PDB entry 6QK8 | X-ray diffraction, 2.92 A resolution | chains A and C of the 4 polymer chains in the assembly

[Chain A (and C)]
Protein: Protein BMH1
Organism: Saccharomyces cerevisiae (strain ATCC 204508 / S288c)
Notes: engineered mutation(s): M237Stop; chain C of this document is another copy of the same molecule, construct and numbering; everything in this record applies to it too
Reference sequence: P29311 (BMH1_YEAST); residues 1-236 here = UniProt positions 1-236
Chain sequence (236 residues; numbered 1 to 236; the number before each row is that of its first residue):
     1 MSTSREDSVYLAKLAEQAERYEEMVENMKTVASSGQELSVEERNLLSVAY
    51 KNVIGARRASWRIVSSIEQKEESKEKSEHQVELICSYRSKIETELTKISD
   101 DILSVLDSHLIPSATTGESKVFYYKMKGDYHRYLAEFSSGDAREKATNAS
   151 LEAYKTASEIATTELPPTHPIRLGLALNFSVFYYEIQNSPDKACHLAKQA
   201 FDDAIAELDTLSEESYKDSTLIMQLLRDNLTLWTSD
Disordered / not traced: 1-2, 71-77, 236 (chain C: 1-5, 70-76, 207-215, 235-236)
UniProt features mapped onto this chain:
  - site (NTH1 binding): Glu136, Glu185
  - modified residue: Ser2 (N-acetylserine), Ser89 (Phosphoserine)
  - cross-link: Lys76 (Glycyl lysine isopeptide (Lys-Gly) (interchain with G-Cter in ubiquitin))

[Chain A / chain C interface]
Pairs across the interface (30):
  Asp7(A) - His79(C)  salt bridge
  Tyr10(A) - Ile84(C)  hydrophobic
  Leu14(A) - Ile67(C)  hydrophobic
  Leu14(A) - Ile84(C)  hydrophobic
  Leu14(A) - Tyr87(C)  hydrophobic
  Ala15(A) - Tyr87(C)
  Gln17(A) - Ile67(C)
  Ala18(A) - Ser60(C)  hydrogen bond (backbone-side chain)
  Ala18(A) - Val64(C)  hydrophobic
  Arg20(A) - Ser60(C)
  Arg20(A) - Tyr87(C)  hydrogen bond
  Arg20(A) - Ile91(C)
  Arg20(A) - Glu94(C)  salt bridge
  Glu23(A) - Tyr87(C)  hydrogen bond
  Glu23(A) - Lys90(C)  salt bridge
  Arg57(A) - Arg20(C)
  Ser60(A) - Ala18(C)  hydrogen bond (side chain-backbone)
  Ser60(A) - Arg20(C)
  Ile63(A) - Gln17(C)
  Val64(A) - Ala18(C)  hydrophobic
  His79(A) - Asp7(C)
  Gln80(A) - Tyr10(C)
  Ile84(A) - Tyr10(C)
  Ile84(A) - Leu14(C)  hydrophobic
  Tyr87(A) - Leu14(C)  hydrophobic
  Tyr87(A) - Ala15(C)
  Tyr87(A) - Arg20(C)  hydrogen bond
  Tyr87(A) - Glu23(C)  hydrogen bond
  Lys90(A) - Glu23(C)
  Glu94(A) - Arg20(C)  salt bridge
Interface residues without a listed pair, chain A (22 interface residues in all): Leu11, Ile67, Leu83, Ile91
Interface residues without a listed pair, chain C (22 interface residues in all): Leu11, Arg57, Ile63, Gln80, Leu83

[Overview]
Chain A and chain C each contribute 22 residues to their interface, with 6 hydrogen bonds and 4 salt bridges.
Polar pairs include Asp7(A)-His79(C), Arg20(A)-Glu94(C) and Glu23(A)-Lys90(C).
Both chains are Protein BMH1 (Saccharomyces cerevisiae (strain ATCC 204508 / S288c)). Entry 6QK8 (Crystal
structure of yeast 14-3-3 protein (Bmh1) from Saccharomyces cerevisiae with the Nha1p (yeast Na+/H+
antiporter) ...) was determined by X-ray diffraction.
